1IT3 - chain A; structure by X-ray diffraction, 2.10 A resolution.

# Chain A
Name: hemoglobin
Organism: Eptatretus burgeri
UniProt: Q7SID0 (Q7SID0_EPTBU); residue numbers follow UniProt; this construct covers 1-146
Amino-acid sequence (146 residues; each row starts with the number of its first residue):
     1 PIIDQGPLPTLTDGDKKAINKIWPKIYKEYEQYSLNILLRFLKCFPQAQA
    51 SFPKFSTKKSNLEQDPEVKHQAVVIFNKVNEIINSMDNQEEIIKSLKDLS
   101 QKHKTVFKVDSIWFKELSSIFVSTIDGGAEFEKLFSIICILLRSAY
Ion coordination: heme Fe: His103 (together with carbon monoxide)
Small-molecule neighbours:
  - carbon monoxide (CMO): Phe52, Gln71, Ile75, His103
  - heme (HEM): Phe41, Ala48, Ser51, Phe52, Lys54, Gln71, Val74, Ile75, Lys78, Val79, Leu99, Lys102, His103, Phe107, Val109, Trp113, Phe114, Leu117, Ser118, Phe135, Leu142

# In short
Ligands of chain A: heme and carbon monoxide.
Chain A is hemoglobin (Eptatretus burgeri); the structure, Hagfish CO ligand hemoglobin, was determined by
X-ray diffraction, deposited together with 1IT2.
